7US2 - chains C and P of the 7 polymer chains in the assembly; structure by electron microscopy, 2.76 A resolution.

== Chain C ==
Name: Caseinolytic peptidase B protein homolog
Organism: Homo sapiens
Notes: EC 3.6.1.-
Reference sequence: Q9H078 (CLPB_HUMAN); numbering as in UniProt (aligned over 127-707)
Amino-acid sequence (581 residues; row label = number of the first residue in the row):
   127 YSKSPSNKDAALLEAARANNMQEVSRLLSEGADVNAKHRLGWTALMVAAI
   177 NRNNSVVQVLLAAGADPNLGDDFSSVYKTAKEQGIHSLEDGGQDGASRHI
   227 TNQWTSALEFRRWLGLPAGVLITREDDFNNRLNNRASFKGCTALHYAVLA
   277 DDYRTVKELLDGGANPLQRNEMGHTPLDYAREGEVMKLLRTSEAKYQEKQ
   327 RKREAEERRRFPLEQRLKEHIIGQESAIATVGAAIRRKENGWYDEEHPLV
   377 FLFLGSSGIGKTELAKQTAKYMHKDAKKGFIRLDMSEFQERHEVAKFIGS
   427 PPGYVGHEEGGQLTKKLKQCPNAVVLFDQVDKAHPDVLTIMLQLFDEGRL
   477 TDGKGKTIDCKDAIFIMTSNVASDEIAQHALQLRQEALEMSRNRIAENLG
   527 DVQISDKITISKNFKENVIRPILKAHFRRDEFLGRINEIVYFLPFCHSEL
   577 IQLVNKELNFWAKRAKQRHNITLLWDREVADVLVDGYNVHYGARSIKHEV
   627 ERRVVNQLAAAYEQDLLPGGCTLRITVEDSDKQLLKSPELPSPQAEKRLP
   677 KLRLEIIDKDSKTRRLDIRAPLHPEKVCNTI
Not modelled in the structure: 127-317, 524-534, 655-675, 697-707
Differences from the reference sequence: conflict Q455 (Glu in Q9H078)
Bound ions: Mg2+: T388 (together with ATP-gamma-S)
Ligand contacts:
  - ATP-gamma-S (AGS; phosphothiophosphoric acid-adenylate ester), molecule 1: H346, I347, I348, S382, S383, G384, I385, G386, K387, T388, E389, D454, Q455, T494, N496, F571, L579, K582, A619, R620, K623
  - ATP-gamma-S (AGS), molecule 2: H373, E557, R561
UniProt features mapped onto this chain:
  - region: L507 to T535 (Regulatory)
  - binding site (ATP): H346, I348, S383, G384, I385, G386, K387, T388, N496, R561, R620
  - modified residue: K589 (N6-acetyllysine)
  - natural variant: T268 (T268M: In MGCA7B), Y272 (Y272C: In MGCA7B), T388 (T388K: In SCN9), K404 (K404T: In MGCA7A), R408 (R408G: In MGCA7B), M411 (M411I: In MGCA7B), P427 (P427L: In MGCA7A), E435 to G436 (sequence variant, change not given here; In MGCA7B), C486 (C486R: In MGCA7B), N496 (N496K: In SCN9), E501 (E501K: In MGCA7B), E557 (E557K: In SCN9), 11 further natural variant entries in UniProt
  - mutagenesis: R178 (R178E: Shows higher order assembly but disaggregase activity is severely impaired by 70-80%), R257 (R257E: Shows higher order assembly but disaggregase activity is severely impaired by 70-80%), K387 (K387A: Loss of ATP hydrolysis activity. Loss of ATP-dependent protein disaggregase activity), R417 (R417A: No effect on ATPase activity but shows decreased disaggregase activity), Y430 (Y430A: Decreased ATP hydrolysis activity. Loss of ATP-dependent protein disaggregase activity), V431 (V431G: Decreased ATP hydrolysis activity. Loss of ATP-dependent protein disaggregase activity), R475 (R475Q: Severely decreased ATP hydrolysis activity. Loss of ATP-dependent protein disaggregase activity), R650 (R650P: No effect on ATP hydrolysis activity. Loss of ATP-dependent protein disaggregase activity)
What the authors report for this chain:
  - binding site for Substrate (chain P): Y430, V431
  - binding site for ATP-gamma-S: K387, T388, D454, N496, R561, R620
  - catalytic residues: R561
  - self-association interface (contacts with another copy of this molecule): R408, R417, E435, R475, Y617, R628, E639

== Chain P ==
Name: Substrate
Organism: Homo sapiens
Amino-acid sequence (14 residues; row label = number of the first residue in the row; X marks 14 residues of unknown identity (built as UNK)):
     1 XXXXXXXXXXXXXX

== Chain C / chain P interface ==
Chain C side of the interface, 4 residues: H418, G429, Y430, V431

== Overview ==
No residue of chain C is in contact with chain P. Chain C binds ATP-gamma-S. From UniProt: 11 ATP-binding
residues and 8 mutagenesis sites on chain C. From the paper: the catalytic residue R561(C); a binding site for
ATP-gamma-S at K387(C), T388(C) and D454(C) among others.
Chain C is Caseinolytic peptidase B protein homolog and chain P is Substrate, both from Homo sapiens; the
structure, PARL-cleaved Skd3 (human ClpB) E455Q Nucleotide Binding Domain hexamer bound to ATPgammaS, open
conformation, was determined by electron microscopy.
